6O2Q - chains B and K of the 12 polymer chains in the assembly; structure by electron microscopy, 3.70 A resolution.

# Chain B
Protein: Tubulin beta chain
From: Sus scrofa
UniProtKB: P02554 (TBB_PIG); the author numbering skips numbers that UniProt does not, so the offset changes along the chain: 1-44 = UniProt 1-44; 47-360 = UniProt 45-358; 369-455 = UniProt 359-445
Sequence (445 residues; row label = number of the first residue in the row; note: 10 numbers in that range are skipped by the numbering (no residue carries them; nothing is unmodelled there)):
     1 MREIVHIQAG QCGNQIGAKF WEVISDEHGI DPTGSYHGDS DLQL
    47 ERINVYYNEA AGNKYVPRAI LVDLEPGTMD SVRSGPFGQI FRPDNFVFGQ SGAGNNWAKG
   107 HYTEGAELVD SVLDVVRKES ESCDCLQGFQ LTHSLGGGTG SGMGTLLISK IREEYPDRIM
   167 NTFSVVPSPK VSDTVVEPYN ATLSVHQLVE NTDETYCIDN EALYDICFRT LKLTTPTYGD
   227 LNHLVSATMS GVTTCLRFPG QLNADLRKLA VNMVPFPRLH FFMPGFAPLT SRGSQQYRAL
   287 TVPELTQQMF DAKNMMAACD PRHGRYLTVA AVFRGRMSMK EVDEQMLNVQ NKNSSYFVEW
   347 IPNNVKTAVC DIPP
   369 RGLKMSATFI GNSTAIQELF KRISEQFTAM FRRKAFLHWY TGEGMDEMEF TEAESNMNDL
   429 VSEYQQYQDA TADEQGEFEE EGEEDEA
Not modelled in the structure: 440-455
Ligand contacts:
  - GDP (guanosine-5'-diphosphate): G10, Q11, C12, Q15, D69, E71, A99, N101, S140, G143, G144, T145, G146, V171, D179, E183, N206, Y224, L227, N228
  - GTP (guanosine-5'-triphosphate): Q247, L248, K254
UniProt features mapped onto this chain:
  - motif: M1 to I4 (MREI motif)
  - binding site (GTP): Q11, E71, S140, G144, T145, G146, N206, N228
  - binding site (Mg(2+)): E71
  - modified residue: S40 (Phosphoserine), K60 (N6-acetyllysine), S174 (Phosphoserine), T287 (Phosphothreonine), T292 (Phosphothreonine), R320 (Omega-N-methylarginine), E448 (5-glutamyl polyglutamate)
  - cross-link (Glycyl lysine isopeptide (Lys-Gly)): K60 (interchain with G-Cter in ubiquitin), K326 (interchain with G-Cter in ubiquitin)

# Chain K
Protein: Tubulin alpha-1B chain
From: Sus scrofa
UniProtKB: Q2XVP4 (TBA1B_PIG); residue numbers follow UniProt; this construct covers 1-451
Sequence (451 residues; row label = number of the first residue in the row):
     1 MRECISIHVG QAGVQIGNAC WELYCLEHGI QPDGQMPSDK TIGGGDDSFN TFFSETGAGK
    61 HVPRAVFVDL EPTVIDEVRT GTYRQLFHPE QLITGKEDAA NNYARGHYTI GKEIIDLVLD
   121 RIRKLADQCT GLQGFLVFHS FGGGTGSGFT SLLMERLSVD YGKKSKLEFS IYPAPQVSTA
   181 VVEPYNSILT THTTLEHSDC AFMVDNEAIY DICRRNLDIE RPTYTNLNRL ISQIVSSITA
   241 SLRFDGALNV DLTEFQTNLV PYPRIHFPLA TYAPVISAEK AYHEQLSVAE ITNACFEPAN
   301 QMVKCDPRHG KYMACCLLYR GDVVPKDVNA AIATIKTKRS IQFVDWCPTG FKVGINYQPP
   361 TVVPGGDLAK VQRAVCMLSN TTAIAEAWAR LDHKFDLMYA KRAFVHWYVG EGMEEGEFSE
   421 AREDMAALEK DYEEVGVDSV EGEGEEEGEE Y
Not modelled in the structure: 38-46, 442-451
Bound ions: Mg2+: E71 (together with GTP)
Ligand contacts: GTP (guanosine-5'-triphosphate): G10, Q11, A12, Q15, D69, E71, D98, A99, A100, N101, S140, G142, G143, G144, T145, G146, I171, T179, E183, N206, Y224, L227, N228, I231
UniProt features mapped onto this chain:
  - motif: M1 to C4 (MREC motif)
  - active site: E254
  - binding site (GTP): G10, Q11, A12, Q15, E71, A99, S140, G143, G144, T145, G146, T179, E183, N206, Y224, N228, L252
  - binding site (Mg(2+)): E71
  - site: Y451 (Involved in polymerization)
  - modified residue: K40 (N6,N6,N6-trimethyllysine), S48 (Phosphoserine), S232 (Phosphoserine), Y282 (3'-nitrotyrosine), R339 (Omega-N-methylarginine), S439 (Phosphoserine), E443 (5-glutamyl polyglutamate), E445 (5-glutamyl polyglutamate), Y451 (3'-nitrotyrosine)
  - cross-link (Glycyl lysine isopeptide (Lys-Gly)): K326 (interchain with G-Cter in ubiquitin), K370 (interchain with G-Cter in ubiquitin)

# Chain B / chain K interface
Contacting residue pairs (89):
  R2(B) with E71(K), salt bridge; T73(K); K96(K)
  E47(B) with D76(K); E77(K)
  R48(B) with P72(K), hydrogen bond (side chain-backbone); T73(K); D76(K), salt bridge
  D130(B) with K96(K)
  C131(B) with K96(K)
  L132(B) with E97(K)
  R164(B) with E97(K), salt bridge
  P245(B) with E77(K)
  G246(B) with Q11(K), hydrogen bond (backbone-side chain); Q15(K)
  Q247(B) with Q11(K); Q15(K); T223(K); Y224(K)
  L248(B) with Q11(K); T179(K)
  N249(B) with Q11(K), hydrogen bond (backbone-side chain); T73(K), hydrogen bond
  D251(B) with D98(K)
  R253(B) with A100(K); R105(K)
  K254(B) with D98(K); A100(K); N101(K)
  A256(B) with W407(K)
  V257(B) with A100(K); N101(K); F404(K); W407(K), hydrophobic
  N258(B) with N101(K); V181(K); V182(K); F404(K)
  M259(B) with V181(K), hydrophobic
  V260(B) with F404(K); H406(K); W407(K), hydrogen bond (backbone-side chain)
  P261(B) with F404(K), hydrogen bond (backbone-backbone); H406(K), hydrogen bond (backbone-side chain)
  F262(B) with K401(K); R402(K); H406(K)
  P263(B) with H406(K)
  T314(B) with F404(K)
  S324(B) with R221(K), hydrogen bond (side chain-backbone); P222(K); T223(K)
  M325(B) with Y210(K); P222(K), hydrogen bond (backbone-backbone); Y224(K), hydrophobic
  K326(B) with Y210(K); R214(K); P222(K)
  E327(B) with R221(K), salt bridge
  D329(B) with V177(K); Y210(K), hydrogen bond
  L333(B) with Q176(K)
  W346(B) with L397(K); M398(K); K401(K); A403(K), hydrophobic
  I347(B) with V181(K), hydrophobic; M398(K), hydrophobic; A403(K), hydrophobic; F404(K), hydrophobic
  P348(B) with K394(K); M398(K)
  N349(B) with P175(K), hydrogen bond (side chain-backbone); Q176(K); S178(K), hydrogen bond; A180(K); V181(K); K394(K)
  N350(B) with V181(K)
  V351(B) with S178(K); T179(K); V181(K)
  K352(B) with N101(K); T179(K); A180(K); V181(K)
  T353(B) with S178(K); T179(K), hydrogen bond (backbone-backbone)
  A438(B) with K401(K)
Also at the interface, not in a pair above, chain B (44 interface residues in all): M1, Q133, M323, Y435, T439

# Overview
Chain B and chain K form an interface of 44 and 36 residues respectively, with 13 hydrogen bonds and 4 salt
bridges. Among the polar pairs are R2(B)-E71(K), R48(B)-D76(K) and R164(B)-E97(K). GTP is bound between chain
B and chain K. Ligands of chain B: GDP.
Chain B is Tubulin beta chain and chain K is Tubulin alpha-1B chain, both from Sus scrofa; the structure,
Acetylated Microtubules, was determined by electron microscopy, deposited together with 6O2R, 6O2S and 6O2T.
